Entry 6DNO (X-ray diffraction, 1.45 A resolution); this record covers chains A and C of the 3 polymer chains in the assembly.

Chain A:
Molecule: Serine/threonine-protein phosphatase PP1-alpha catalytic subunit
From: Homo sapiens
Notes: EC 3.1.3.16
Reference sequence: P62136 (PP1A_HUMAN); numbering as in UniProt (aligned over 7-300)
Sequence (299 residues; row label = number of the first residue in the row):
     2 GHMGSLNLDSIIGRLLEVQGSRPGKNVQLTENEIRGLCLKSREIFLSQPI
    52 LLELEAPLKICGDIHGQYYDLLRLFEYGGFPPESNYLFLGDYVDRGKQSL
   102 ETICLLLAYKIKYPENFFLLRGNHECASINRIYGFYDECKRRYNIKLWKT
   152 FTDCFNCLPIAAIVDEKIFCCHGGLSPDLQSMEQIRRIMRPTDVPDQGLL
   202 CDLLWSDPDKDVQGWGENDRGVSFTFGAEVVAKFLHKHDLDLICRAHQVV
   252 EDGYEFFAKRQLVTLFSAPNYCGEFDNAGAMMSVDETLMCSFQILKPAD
Not modelled in the structure: 2-6
Sequence notes: expression tag (2-6)
UniProt features mapped onto this chain:
  - active site: H125 (Proton donor)
  - binding site (Mn(2+)): D64, H66, D92, N124, H173, H248
  - modified residue: S22 (Phosphoserine)
  - mutagenesis: P50 (P50R: Promotes SMP complex formation), A57 (A57P: No effect on SMP complex formation), E184 (E184A: Promotes SMP complex formation), R188 (R188A: Abolishes SMP complex formation)
What the authors report for this chain:
  - conformationally variable residues (side-chain flip): R74

Chain C:
Molecule: Microcystin-LR
Sequence (7 residues; row label = number of the first residue in the row):
     1 ALXRXEX
Modified / non-standard residues: A1 (D-alanine; DAL); ACB (3-methyl-beta-D-aspartic acid) at position 3, 1ZN ((2S,3S,4E,6E,8S,9S)-3-amino-9-methoxy-2,6,8-trimethyl-10-phenyldeca-4,6-dienoic acid) at position 5, DAM (N-methyl-alpha-beta-dehydroalanine) at position 7; E6 (gamma-D-glutamic acid; FGA)
Glycans and other covalent adducts: covalent link A1-DAM_7

Interface between chain A and chain C:
Pairs across the interface - 25 pairs, chain A then chain C:
  R96(A) - L2(C)
  R96(A) - ACB_3(C)  hydrogen bond (side chain-backbone)
  R96(A) - E6(C)  hydrogen bond (side chain-backbone)
  H125(A) - 1ZN_5(C)
  S129(A) - 1ZN_5(C)
  I130(A) - 1ZN_5(C)
  Y134(A) - ACB_3(C)  hydrogen bond (side chain-backbone)
  Y134(A) - 1ZN_5(C)
  V195(A) - 1ZN_5(C)
  P196(A) - 1ZN_5(C)
  D197(A) - 1ZN_5(C)
  W206(A) - 1ZN_5(C)
  D220(A) - R4(C)  hydrogen bond (backbone-side chain)
  R221(A) - R4(C)  hydrogen bond (side chain-backbone)
  R221(A) - 1ZN_5(C)  hydrogen bond (side chain-backbone)
  G222(A) - 1ZN_5(C)
  V223(A) - 1ZN_5(C)
  Y272(A) - L2(C)
  Y272(A) - E6(C)  hydrogen bond (side chain-backbone)
  C273(A) - E6(C)
  C273(A) - DAM_7(C)  covalent bond
  G274(A) - DAM_7(C)
  E275(A) - A1(C)
  E275(A) - DAM_7(C)
  F276(A) - DAM_7(C)
Interface residues without a listed pair, chain A (21 interface residues in all): H66, N124, V250

Summary:
The interface between chain A and chain C involves 21 residues on one side and 7 on the other, with 1 covalent
bond and 7 hydrogen bonds. Among the polar pairs are R96(A)-ACB_3(C), R96(A)-E6(C) and Y134(A)-ACB_3(C). The
paper reports conformational variability at R74(A).
Here chain A is Serine/threonine-protein phosphatase PP1-alpha catalytic subunit (Homo sapiens) and chain C is
Microcystin-LR. Entry 6DNO (Crystal structure of Protein Phosphatase 1 (PP1) bound to the muscle
glycogen-targeting subunit (Gm)) was determined by X-ray diffraction.
